7JZL - chains A and B of the 6 polymer chains in the assembly; structure by electron microscopy, 2.70 A resolution.

Chain A (and B):
Protein: Spike glycoprotein
Source organism: Severe acute respiratory syndrome coronavirus 2
Notes: chain B of this document is another copy of the same molecule, construct and numbering; everything in this record applies to it too
Reference sequence: P0DTC2 (SPIKE_SARS2); residues 1-1208 here = UniProt positions 1-1208
Amino-acid sequence (1288 residues; each row starts with the number of its first residue):
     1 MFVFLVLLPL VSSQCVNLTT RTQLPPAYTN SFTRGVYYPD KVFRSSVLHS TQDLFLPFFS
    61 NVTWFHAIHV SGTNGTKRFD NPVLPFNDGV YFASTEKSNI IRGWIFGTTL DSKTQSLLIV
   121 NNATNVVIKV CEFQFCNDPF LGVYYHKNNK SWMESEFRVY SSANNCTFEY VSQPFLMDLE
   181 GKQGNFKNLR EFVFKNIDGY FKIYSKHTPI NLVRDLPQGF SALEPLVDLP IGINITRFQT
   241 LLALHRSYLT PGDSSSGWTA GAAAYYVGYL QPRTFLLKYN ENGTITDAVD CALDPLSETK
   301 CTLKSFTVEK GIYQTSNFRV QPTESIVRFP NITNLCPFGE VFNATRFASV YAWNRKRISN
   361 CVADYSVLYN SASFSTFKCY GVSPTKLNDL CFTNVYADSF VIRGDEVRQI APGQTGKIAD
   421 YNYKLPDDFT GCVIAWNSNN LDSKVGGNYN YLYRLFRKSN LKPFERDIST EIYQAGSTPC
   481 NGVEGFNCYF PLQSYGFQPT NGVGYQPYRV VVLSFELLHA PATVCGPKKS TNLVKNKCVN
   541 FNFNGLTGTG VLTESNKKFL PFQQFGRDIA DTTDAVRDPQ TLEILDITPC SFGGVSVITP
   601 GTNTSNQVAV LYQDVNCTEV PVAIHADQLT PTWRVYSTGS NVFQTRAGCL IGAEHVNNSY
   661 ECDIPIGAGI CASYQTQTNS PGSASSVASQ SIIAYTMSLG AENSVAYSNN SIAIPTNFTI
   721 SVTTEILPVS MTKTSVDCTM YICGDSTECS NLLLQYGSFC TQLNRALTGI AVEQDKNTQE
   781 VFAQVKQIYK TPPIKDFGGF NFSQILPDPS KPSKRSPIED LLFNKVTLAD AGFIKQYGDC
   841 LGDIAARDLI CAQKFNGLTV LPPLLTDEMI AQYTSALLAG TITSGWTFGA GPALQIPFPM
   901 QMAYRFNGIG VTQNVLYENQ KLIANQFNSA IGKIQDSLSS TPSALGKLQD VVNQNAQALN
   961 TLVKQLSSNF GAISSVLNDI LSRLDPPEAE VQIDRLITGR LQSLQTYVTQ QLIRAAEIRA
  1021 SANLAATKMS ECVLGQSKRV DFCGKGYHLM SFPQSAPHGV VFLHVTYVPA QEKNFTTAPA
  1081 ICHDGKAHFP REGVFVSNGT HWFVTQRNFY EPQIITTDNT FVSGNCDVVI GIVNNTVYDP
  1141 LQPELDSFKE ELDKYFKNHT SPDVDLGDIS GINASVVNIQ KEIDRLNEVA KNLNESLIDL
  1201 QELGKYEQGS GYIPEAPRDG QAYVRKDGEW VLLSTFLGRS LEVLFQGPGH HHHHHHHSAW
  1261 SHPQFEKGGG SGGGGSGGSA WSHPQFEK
Unresolved in the structure: 1-26, 67-81, 111-115, 136-137, 142-165, 173-185, 212-213, 243-263, 621-640, 677-689, 827-855, 1151-1288 (chain B: 1-26, 67-80, 141-163, 173-187, 211-215, 243-263, 516-521, 621-640, 677-689, 828-855, 1148-1288)
Disulfides: Cys131-Cys166, Cys291-Cys301, Cys336-Cys361, Cys379-Cys432, Cys391-Cys525, Cys480-Cys488, Cys538-Cys590, Cys617-Cys649, Cys662-Cys671, Cys738-Cys760, Cys743-Cys749, Cys1032-Cys1043, Cys1082-Cys1126
Covalent attachments: N-acetylglucosamine (NAG) linked to Asn61, Asn122, Asn234, Asn282, Asn331, Asn343, Asn603, Asn616, Asn657, Asn709, Asn717, Asn801, Asn1074, Asn1098, Asn1134
Sequence notes: conflict Gly682 (Arg in P0DTC2), Ser683 (Arg in P0DTC2), Ser685 (Arg in P0DTC2), Pro817 (Phe in P0DTC2), Pro892 (Ala in P0DTC2), Pro899 (Ala in P0DTC2), Pro942 (Ala in P0DTC2), Pro986 (Lys in P0DTC2), Pro987 (Val in P0DTC2); expression tag (1209-1288)
Swiss-Prot annotation at these positions:
  - region: Asn280 to Cys301 (Putative superantigen), Arg403 to Asp405 (Integrin-binding motif), Asn448 to Phe456 (Immunodominant HLA epitope recognized by the CD8+), Pro681, Ala684 (Putative superantigen), Ser816 to Tyr837 (Fusion peptide 1), Lys835 to Phe855 (Fusion peptide 2), Asp1163 to Glu1202 (Heptad repeat 2)
  - site: Arg815, Ser816 (Cleavage)
  - glycosylation: Asn17 (N-linked (GlcNAc...) (complex) asparagine), Asn61 (N-linked (GlcNAc...) (hybrid) asparagine), Asn74 (N-linked (GlcNAc...) (complex) asparagine), Asn122 (N-linked (GlcNAc...) (hybrid) asparagine), Asn149 (N-linked (GlcNAc...) (complex) asparagine), Asn165 (N-linked (GlcNAc...) (complex) asparagine), Asn234 (N-linked (GlcNAc...) (high mannose) asparagine), Asn282 (N-linked (GlcNAc...) (complex) asparagine), Thr323 (O-linked (GalNAc) threonine), Ser325 (O-linked (HexNAc...) serine), Asn331 (N-linked (GlcNAc...) (complex) asparagine), Asn343 (N-linked (GlcNAc...) (complex) asparagine), Asn603 (N-linked (GlcNAc...) (hybrid) asparagine), Asn616 (N-linked (GlcNAc...) (complex) asparagine), Asn657 (N-linked (GlcNAc...) (complex) asparagine), Thr676 (O-linked (GlcNAc...) threonine), Thr678 (O-linked (GlcNAc...) threonine), Asn709 (N-linked (GlcNAc...) (high mannose) asparagine), Asn717 (N-linked (GlcNAc...) (hybrid) asparagine), Asn801 (N-linked (GlcNAc...) (hybrid) asparagine) and 6 more in UniProt

Chain A / chain B interface:
Pairs across the interface (172):
  Asn317(A) with Asp737(B)
  Arg319(A) with Gly744(B); Asp745(B), salt bridge
  Gly381(A) with Arg983(B); Leu984(B)
  Val382(A) with Arg983(B); Leu984(B), hydrophobic
  Ser383(A) with Arg983(B), hydrogen bond (backbone-backbone); Asp985(B), hydrogen bond
  Thr385(A) with Asp985(B), hydrogen bond
  Lys386(A) with Leu981(B); Ser982(B); Arg983(B); Asp985(B), salt bridge
  Leu390(A) with Ser982(B)
  Tyr396(A) with Tyr200(B), hydrogen bond; Pro230(B)
  Pro463(A) with Asp198(B); Gly199(B)
  Phe464(A) with Gly232(B)
  Glu465(A) with Gly232(B)
  Arg466(A) with Thr167(B); Gly232(B), hydrogen bond (backbone-backbone)
  Ile468(A) with Gln115(B); Glu132(B)
  Leu517(A) with Arg983(B)
  Thr547(A) with Asn978(B), hydrogen bond (backbone-side chain)
  Gly548(A) with Asn978(B)
  Thr549(A) with Asp745(B), hydrogen bond
  Lys557(A) with Phe43(B)
  Lys558(A) with Phe43(B); Asn282(B)
  Phe559(A) with Phe43(B), hydrophobic
  Leu560(A) with Tyr38(B); Glu224(B)
  Phe562(A) with Asp40(B); Lys41(B); Glu224(B); Pro225(B), hydrophobic
  Gln563(A) with Lys41(B); Val42(B), hydrogen bond (side chain-backbone); Phe43(B)
  Gln564(A) with Lys41(B)
  Phe565(A) with Val42(B), hydrophobic; Phe43(B), hydrogen bond (backbone-backbone)
  Gly566(A) with Phe43(B)
  Arg567(A) with Val42(B); Phe43(B), hydrogen bond (backbone-backbone)
  Ile569(A) with Val963(B), hydrophobic; Lys964(B)
  Ala570(A) with Asn856(B); Val963(B), hydrophobic; Ser967(B)
  Asp571(A) with Ser967(B); Val976(B)
  Phe592(A) with Met740(B), hydrophobic; Gly857(B); Thr859(B)
  Gln613(A) with Leu861(B)
  Ala647(A) with Pro862(B), hydrophobic
  Pro665(A) with Leu864(B), hydrophobic
  Gly667(A) with Pro863(B); Leu864(B)
  Ala668(A) with Pro863(B), hydrogen bond (backbone-backbone); Leu864(B); Thr866(B)
  Gly669(A) with Leu864(B), hydrogen bond (backbone-backbone); Thr866(B); Met869(B)
  Ile670(A) with Leu864(B)
  Cys671(A) with Leu864(B), hydrophobic
  Thr696(A) with Met869(B)
  Met697(A) with Leu864(B), hydrophobic; Leu865(B), hydrophobic; Met869(B), hydrophobic
  Leu699(A) with Ile788(B); Met869(B); Gln872(B); Tyr873(B)
  Gly700(A) with Ile788(B)
  Ala701(A) with Gln787(B); Ile788(B), hydrogen bond (backbone-backbone)
  Glu702(A) with Ile788(B); Lys790(B), salt bridge
  Asn703(A) with Gln787(B), hydrogen bond; Ile788(B), hydrogen bond (backbone-backbone); Tyr789(B); Lys790(B)
  Val705(A) with Tyr789(B), hydrophobic; Thr883(B); Ala893(B), hydrophobic; Gln895(B)
  Ala706(A) with Gln895(B)
  Tyr707(A) with Pro792(B), hydrophobic; Asp796(B), hydrogen bond (side chain-backbone); Phe797(B); Thr883(B); Ile896(B); Pro897(B), hydrophobic; Phe898(B), hydrogen bond (side chain-backbone)
  Ser708(A) with Pro897(B)
  Asn709(A) with Pro897(B)
  Ser711(A) with Gln895(B), hydrogen bond; Ile896(B); Pro897(B)
  Ile712(A) with Gln895(B); Tyr904(B)
  Ala713(A) with Leu894(B); Gln895(B), hydrogen bond (backbone-backbone)
  Pro715(A) with Leu894(B)
  Thr961(A) with Ser758(B); Gln762(B); Arg765(B)
  Gln965(A) with Tyr756(B); Gly757(B); Ser758(B), hydrogen bond
  Ser968(A) with Gln755(B); Gly757(B)
  Asn969(A) with Gln755(B), hydrogen bond
  Phe970(A) with Gln755(B), hydrogen bond (backbone-backbone); Tyr756(B); Phe759(B), hydrophobic
  Arg995(A) with Tyr756(B), hydrogen bond; Asp994(B), salt bridge
  Gln1002(A) with Phe759(B); Gln1005(B), hydrogen bond
  Ser1003(A) with Phe759(B)
  Thr1006(A) with Phe759(B); Gln762(B)
  Thr1009(A) with Thr1009(B)
  Gln1010(A) with Gln762(B), hydrogen bond
  Ile1013(A) with Leu1012(B), hydrophobic; Ile1013(B), hydrophobic
  Glu1017(A) with Arg1019(B), salt bridge
  Arg1039(A) with Glu1031(B), salt bridge; Arg1039(B)
  Val1040(A) with Ser1030(B); Leu1034(B); Gly1035(B)
  Asp1041(A) with Gly889(B); Ser1030(B); Leu1034(B)
  Lys1045(A) with Gln784(B); Gly889(B)
  Gly1046(A) with Ala890(B)
  Tyr1047(A) with Trp886(B); Ala890(B), hydrophobic
  Pro1069(A) with Pro892(B)
  Glu1072(A) with Pro892(B); Leu894(B)
  Asn1074(A) with Gln895(B), hydrogen bond
  Thr1077(A) with Pro897(B); Met900(B), hydrogen bond
  Ala1078(A) with Met900(B)
  Pro1079(A) with Met900(B); Tyr917(B), hydrophobic
  Phe1089(A) with Gln913(B); Asn914(B); Tyr917(B), hydrophobic
  Pro1090(A) with Gln913(B), hydrogen bond (backbone-side chain)
  Val1094(A) with Met900(B), hydrophobic; Tyr904(B)
  Arg1107(A) with Tyr904(B); Asn907(B)
  Phe1121(A) with Thr912(B); Gln913(B)
  Ser1123(A) with Asn914(B), hydrogen bond; Glu918(B)
  Gly1124(A) with Glu918(B)
  Val1128(A) with Tyr917(B); Glu918(B)
  Leu1141(A) with Leu1141(B), hydrophobic
Also at the interface, not in a pair above, chain A (105 interface residues in all): Arg355, Pro426, Ala520, Gly545, Arg646, Cys662, Ile666, Asn710, Gly971, Gly999, Val1068, Val1129, Ile1130, Leu1145, Lys1149
Also at the interface, not in a pair above, chain B (101 interface residues in all): Val47, Asn165, Lys786, Leu858, Ile882, Thr887, Gly891, Pro899, Gln920, Leu966, Thr1027, Glu1111, Leu1145

Summary:
105 residues of chain A and 101 residues of chain B are in contact; the contacts include 29 hydrogen bonds and
6 salt bridges. Among the polar pairs are Arg319(A)-Asp745(B), Lys386(A)-Asp985(B) and Glu702(A)-Lys790(B).
Chain A and chain B are both Spike glycoprotein (Severe acute respiratory syndrome coronavirus 2); the
structure, SARS-CoV-2 spike in complex with LCB1 (2RBDs open), was determined by electron microscopy together
with 7JZM, 7JZN and 7JZU from the same study.
